Entry 3ID5 (X-ray diffraction, 4.01 A resolution (low resolution: residue-level contacts below are approximate; hydrogen-bond / salt-bridge calls are withheld)); this record covers chains E and F of the 8 polymer chains in the assembly.

Chain E:
Protein: Pre mRNA splicing protein
Source organism: Sulfolobus solfataricus
UniProtKB: Q97ZH3 (Q97ZH3_SULSO); numbering as in UniProt (aligned over 1-380)
Chain sequence (388 residues; numbered 1 to 388; the number before each row is that of its first residue):
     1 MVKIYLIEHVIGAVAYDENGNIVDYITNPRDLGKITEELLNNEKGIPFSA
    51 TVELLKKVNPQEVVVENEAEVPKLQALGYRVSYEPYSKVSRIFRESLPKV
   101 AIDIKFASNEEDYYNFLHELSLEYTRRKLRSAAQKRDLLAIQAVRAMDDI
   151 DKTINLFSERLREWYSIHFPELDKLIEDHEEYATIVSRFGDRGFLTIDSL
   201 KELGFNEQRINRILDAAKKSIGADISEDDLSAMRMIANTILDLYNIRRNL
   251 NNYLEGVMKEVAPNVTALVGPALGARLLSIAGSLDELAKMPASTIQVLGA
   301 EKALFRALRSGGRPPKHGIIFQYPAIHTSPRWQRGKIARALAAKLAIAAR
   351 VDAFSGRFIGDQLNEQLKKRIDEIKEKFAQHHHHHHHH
Not modelled in the structure: 1, 307-312, 379-388
Differences from the reference sequence: engineered mutation Val-2 (Met in Q97ZH3); expression tag (381-388)
Reported in the primary citation:
  - binding site for half C/D RNA: Gln-296, Ala-300 to His-317, Arg-339

Chain F:
Protein: Fibrillarin-like rRNA/tRNA 2'-O-methyltransferase
Source organism: Sulfolobus solfataricus
Notes: EC 2.1.1.-
UniProtKB: P58032 (FLPA_SULSO); numbering as in UniProt (aligned over 1-232)
Chain sequence (232 residues; numbered 1 to 232; the number before each row is that of its first residue):
     1 MAEVITVKQTNMENIYECEFNDGSFRLCTRNLVPNFNVYGERLIKYEGVE
    51 YREWNAFRSKLAGAILKGLKTNPIRKGTKVLYLGAASGTTISHVSDIIEL
   101 NGKAYGVEFSPRVVRELLLVAQRRPNIFPLLADARFPQSYKSVVENVDVL
   151 YVDIAQPDQTDIAIYNAKFFLKVNGDMLLVIKARSIDVTKDPKEIYKTEV
   201 EKLENSNFETIQIINLDPYDKDHAIVLSKYKG
Not modelled in the structure: 1-4, 184-187, 232
Differences from the reference sequence: engineered mutation Ala-2 (Ser in P58032)
Swiss-Prot annotation at these positions:
  - binding site (S-adenosyl-L-methionine): Thr-89, Thr-90, Glu-108, Phe-109, Asp-133, Ala-134, Asp-153 to Gln-156
  - mutagenesis: Ala-85 (A85V: Loss of methyltransferase activity), Pro-129 (P129A: Decreased methyltransferase activity)
Residues lining bound ligands: S-adenosylmethionine (SAM): Arg-58, Lys-60, Tyr-82, Gly-84, Ala-85, Ala-86, Ser-87, Gly-88, Thr-89, Thr-90, Val-107, Glu-108, Phe-109, Ser-110, Ala-132, Asp-133, Ala-134, Tyr-151, Asp-153, Ile-154, Ala-155, Gln-156

How chain E and chain F interact:
Residue-residue contacts (73):
  Glu-8(E) / Ser-142(F)
  His-9(E) / Lys-141(F)
  His-9(E) / Ser-142(F)
  His-9(E) / Val-143(F)
  His-9(E) / Val-144(F)
  Val-10(E) / Ser-142(F)
  Leu-39(E) / Ser-142(F)
  Asn-42(E) / Ser-142(F)
  Glu-43(E) / Ser-139(F)
  Glu-66(E) / Lys-141(F)
  Asn-67(E) / Gln-138(F)
  Tyr-83(E) / Gln-138(F)
  Pro-85(E) / Lys-141(F)
  Pro-85(E) / Phe-169(F)
  Tyr-86(E) / Lys-168(F)
  Tyr-86(E) / Phe-169(F)
  Ser-90(E) / Lys-141(F)
  Arg-91(E) / Asn-146(F)
  Arg-91(E) / Ala-167(F)
  Arg-91(E) / Lys-168(F)
  Arg-91(E) / Phe-169(F)
  Arg-91(E) / Leu-171(F)
  Arg-91(E) / Val-173(F)
  Arg-94(E) / Lys-141(F)
  Arg-94(E) / Glu-145(F)
  Arg-94(E) / Asn-146(F)
  Arg-94(E) / Phe-169(F)
  Arg-94(E) / Phe-170(F)
  Glu-95(E) / Asn-146(F)
  Glu-95(E) / Lys-172(F)
  Leu-97(E) / Val-144(F)
  Leu-97(E) / Glu-145(F)
  Pro-98(E) / Lys-79(F)
  Pro-98(E) / Glu-145(F)
  Tyr-114(E) / Lys-103(F)
  Tyr-114(E) / Tyr-105(F)
  Tyr-114(E) / Phe-128(F)
  Tyr-114(E) / Glu-145(F)
  Leu-117(E) / Tyr-105(F)
  Leu-117(E) / Phe-128(F)
  Leu-117(E) / Val-143(F)
  His-118(E) / Ala-121(F)
  His-118(E) / Gln-122(F)
  His-118(E) / Arg-124(F)
  His-118(E) / Pro-125(F)
  His-118(E) / Ile-127(F)
  His-118(E) / Phe-128(F)
  Ser-121(E) / Phe-128(F)
  Ser-121(E) / Pro-129(F)
  Leu-122(E) / Pro-129(F)
  Tyr-124(E) / Leu-130(F)
  Tyr-124(E) / Ser-139(F)
  Thr-125(E) / Leu-118(F)
  Thr-125(E) / Pro-129(F)
  Thr-125(E) / Leu-130(F)
  Thr-125(E) / Leu-131(F)
  Arg-126(E) / Leu-118(F)
  Arg-126(E) / Gln-122(F)
  Lys-128(E) / Leu-131(F)
  Leu-129(E) / Arg-115(F)
  Leu-129(E) / Leu-131(F)
  Arg-136(E) / Arg-115(F)
  Asn-245(E) / Val-38(F)
  Arg-248(E) / Phe-36(F)
  Asn-249(E) / Val-38(F)
  Asn-249(E) / Tyr-39(F)
  Asn-252(E) / Leu-119(F)
  Asn-252(E) / Gln-122(F)
  Tyr-253(E) / Leu-119(F)
  Glu-255(E) / Gln-122(F)
  Gly-256(E) / Leu-119(F)
  Gly-256(E) / Gln-122(F)
  Glu-260(E) / Arg-115(F)
Other interface residues (no listed pair), chain E (38 interface residues in all): Glu-68, Ile-246
Other interface residues (no listed pair), chain F (40 interface residues in all): Asn-35, Asn-37, Pro-111, Val-114, Arg-123, Tyr-165, Tyr-230

Summary:
38 residues of chain E face 40 of chain F across their interface. Chain F binds S-adenosylmethionine. UniProt
lists 10 S-adenosyl-L-methionine-binding residues and 2 mutagenesis sites on chain F. The paper reports a
binding site for half C/D RNA at Gln-296(E), Ala-300(E) and Arg-339(E).
Here chain E is Pre mRNA splicing protein and chain F is Fibrillarin-like rRNA/tRNA 2'-O-methyltransferase,
both from Sulfolobus solfataricus. Entry 3ID5 (Crystal structure of Sulfolobus solfataricus C/D RNP assembled
with Nop5, fibrillarin, L7Ae and a split half ...) was determined by X-ray diffraction (same publication as
3ID6).
